5OPT - chains Y and E of the 35 polymer chains in the assembly; structure by electron microscopy, 4.00 A resolution.

# Chain Y
Name: 40S ribosomal protein S24
Source organism: Trypanosoma cruzi (strain CL Brener)
UniProtKB: Q4DW38 (Q4DW38_TRYCC); numbering as in UniProt (aligned over 1-137)
Sequence (137 residues; numbered 1 to 137; the number before each row is that of its first residue):
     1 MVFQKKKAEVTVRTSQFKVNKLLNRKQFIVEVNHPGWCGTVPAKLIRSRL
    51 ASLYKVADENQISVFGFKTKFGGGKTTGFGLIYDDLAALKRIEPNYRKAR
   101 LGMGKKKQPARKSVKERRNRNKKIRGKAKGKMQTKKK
Disordered / not traced: 1-3, 127-137

# Chain E
Molecule: 18S rRNA
Source organism: Trypanosoma cruzi
Sequence (2319 nucleotides; each row starts with the number of its first residue; numbering starts at 0):
     0 UGAUCUGGUUGAUUCUGCCAGUAGUCAUAUGCUUGUUUCAAGGACUUAGC
    50 CAUGCAUGCCUCAGAAUCACUGCAUUGCAGGAAUCUGCGCAUGGCUCAUU
   100 ACAUCAGACGUAAUCUGCCGCAAAAAUCUUGCGGUCUCCGCAACAUUGGA
   150 UAACUUGGCGAAACGCCAAGCUAAUACAUGAACCAACCGGAUGUUCUCUG
   200 UUCCGGCGGCAGGGCAACCUGCUGCCAUGGGACGUCCAGCGAAUGAAUGA
   250 AAGUAAAACCAAUGCCUUCACCGGCAGUAACACUCAGAAGUGUUGAUUCA
   300 AUUCAUUCCGUGCGAAAGCCGGGUUUUUUUAUCCGGCGUCUUUUGACGAA
   350 CAACUGCCCUAUCAGCCAGCGAUGGCCGUGUAGUGGACUGCCAUGGCGUU
   400 GACGGGAGCGGGGGAUUAGGGUUCGAUUCCGGAGAGGGAGCCUGAGAAAU
   450 AGCUACCACUUCUACGGAGGGCAGCAGGCGCGCAAAUUGCCCAAUGUCAA
   500 AAAAAAAAGAUGAGGCAGCGAAAAGAAAUAGAGCCGACAGUGCUUUUGCA
   550 UUGUCGUUUUCAAUGGGGGAUAUUUAAACCCAUCCAAAAUCGAGUAACAA
   600 UUGGAGGACAAGUCUGGUGCCAGCACCCGCGGUAAUUCCAGCUCCAAAAG
   650 CGUAUAUUAAUGCUGUUGCUGUUAAAGGGUUCGUAGUUGAAUUGAGGGCC
   700 UCUAAGGCGCAAUGGUUUAGUCCCAUCCACUUCGGAUUGGUGACCCAUGC
   750 CCUUGUGGUCCGUGAACAGACAUUCAGAAACAAAAAACACGGGAGUGGUA
   800 CCUUUCCUGAUUAUCGCAUGUCAUGCAUGCCAGAGGGCGCCCGUGAUUUU
   850 UUACUGUGACUAAAAAAGUGUGACCAAAGCAGUCAUUCGACUUGAAUUAG
   900 AAAGCAUGGGAUAACAAAGGAGCAGCCUCUGGGCCACCGUUUCGGCUUUU
   950 GUUGGUUUUAAAAGUCCAUUGGAGAUUAUGGGGCAGUGUGACAAGCGGCU
  1000 GGGUGGUUAUUCCACACACACACACACACGCUCCUUUUUUUUGGACGUGU
  1050 UUUGUGUGUGUAUGUGGCACUCGUCGCCUUUGUGGGAAAUCCGUGUGGCA
  1100 CUGUGUUUGAUGUUGUUGGCAGAGACUUCGGUCUUUUGCCUUCGCAUAUU
  1150 UCACACAUGUGUCAUGCCUUCCCUCAACUCACGGCAUCCAGGAAUGAAGG
  1200 AGGGUAGUUCGGGGGAGAACGUACUGGUGCGUCAGAGGUGAAAUUCUUAG
  1250 ACCGCACCAAGACGAACUACAGCGAAGGCAUUCUUCAAGGAUACCUUCCU
  1300 CAAUCAAGAACCAAAGUGUGGGGAUCGAAGAUGAUUAGAGACCAUUGUAG
  1350 UCCACACUGCAAACGAUGACACCCAUGAAUUGGGGAGUUUUUGGUCGUAG
  1400 GCGUGGUCGGGCUUGAUUAUUAUUUUUCAUCCCGUUCCUCGUCUCGCCAA
  1450 UGAAUAUUAAAUUUACGUGCAUAUUCUUUUUGGUCUUCGUUUUUUUACGG
  1500 CGAGGGCCUUUAACGGGAAUAUCCUCAGCACGUUAUCUGACUUCUUCACG
  1550 CGAAAGCUUUGAGGUUACAGUCUCAGGGGGGAGUACGUUCGCAAGAGUGA
  1600 AACUUAAAGAAAUUGACGGAAUGGCACCACAAGACGUGGAGCGUGCGGUU
  1650 UAAUUUGACUCAACACGGGGAACUUUACCAGAUCCGGACAGGGUGAGGAU
  1700 UGACAGAUUGAGUGUUCUUUCUCGAUCCCCUGAAUGGUGGUGCAUGGCCG
  1750 CUUUUGGUCGGUGGAGUGAUUUGUUUGGUUGAUUCCGUCAACGGACGAGA
  1800 UCCAAGCUGCCCAGUAGGAUUCAGAAUUGCCCAUAGGAUAGCAAUCCCUU
  1850 CCGCGGGUUUUACCCAAGGGGGGGCGGUAUUCGCUUGUAUCCUUCUCUGC
  1900 GGGAUUCCUUGUUUUGCGCAAGGUGAGAUUUUGGGCAACAGCAGGUCUGU
  1950 GAUGCUCCUCAAUGUUCUGGGCGACACGCGCACUACAAUGUCAGUGAGAA
  2000 CAAGAAAAACGACUCUUGUCGGACCUACUUGAUCAAAAGAGUGGGAAAAC
  2050 CCCGGAAUCACGUAGACCCACUUGGGACCGAGUAUUGCAAUUAUUGGUCG
  2100 CGCAACGAGGAAUGUCUCGUAGGCGCAGCUCAUCAAACUGUGCCGAUUAC
  2150 GUCCCUGCCAUUUGUACACACCGCCCGUCGUUGUUUCCGAUGAUGGUGCA
  2200 AUACAGGUGAUCGGACAGUCGAGUGCUUCACUUGACCGAAAGUUCACCGA
  2250 UAUUUCUUCAAUAGAGGAAGCAAAAGUCGUAACAAGGUAGCUGUAGGUGA
  2300 ACCUGCAGCUGGAUCAUUU
Disordered / not traced: 0, 767, 1000-1071, 1090-1164, 1386-1522, 1834-1844
Sequence notes: conflict C143 (A144 in 320364483), C805 (U806 in 320364483); insertion (2316-2318)

# How chain Y and chain E interact
Pairs across the interface (99; chain Y residue first):
  Gln4(Y) - A585(E)  sugar contact
  Gln4(Y) - A586(E)  hydrogen bond to the phosphate
  Gln4(Y) - A587(E)  hydrogen bond to the phosphate
  Gln4(Y) - A588(E)  phosphate contact
  Lys6(Y) - A586(E)  salt bridge to the phosphate
  Lys6(Y) - A587(E)  phosphate contact
  Ala8(Y) - A586(E)  hydrogen bond to the sugar
  Arg13(Y) - U885(E)  base contact
  Arg13(Y) - U886(E)  base contact
  Thr14(Y) - U886(E)  hydrogen bond to the base
  Ser15(Y) - C883(E)  base contact
  Ser15(Y) - A884(E)  hydrogen bond to the base
  Ser15(Y) - U886(E)  base contact
  Ser15(Y) - G888(E)  base contact
  Gln16(Y) - G881(E)  base contact
  Gln16(Y) - U882(E)  base contact
  Gln16(Y) - G888(E)  base contact
  Gln16(Y) - A889(E)  hydrogen bond to the base
  Phe17(Y) - C887(E)  sugar contact
  Phe17(Y) - G888(E)  phosphate contact
  Val19(Y) - G888(E)  phosphate contact
  Trp37(Y) - U570(E)  base contact
  Trp37(Y) - A586(E)  stacking on the base
  Cys38(Y) - U570(E)  hydrogen bond to the base
  Cys38(Y) - C583(E)  sugar contact
  Cys38(Y) - A585(E)  sugar contact
  Cys38(Y) - A586(E)  hydrogen bond to the base
  Cys38(Y) - U589(E)  base contact
  Gly39(Y) - U570(E)  base contact
  Gly39(Y) - U582(E)  base contact
  Gly39(Y) - C583(E)  hydrogen bond to the sugar
  Thr40(Y) - U570(E)  hydrogen bond to the base
  Thr40(Y) - A571(E)  hydrogen bond to the sugar
  Thr40(Y) - U572(E)  hydrogen bond to the sugar
  Thr40(Y) - A581(E)  base contact
  Thr40(Y) - U582(E)  hydrogen bond to the base
  Val41(Y) - U572(E)  sugar contact
  Pro42(Y) - U570(E)  base contact
  Pro42(Y) - A571(E)  phosphate contact
  Pro42(Y) - U572(E)  phosphate contact
  Ala43(Y) - U572(E)  hydrogen bond to the phosphate
  Leu53(Y) - U886(E)  base contact
  Tyr54(Y) - C887(E)  base contact
  Gly66(Y) - U573(E)  hydrogen bond to the phosphate
  Gly66(Y) - U574(E)  phosphate contact
  Phe67(Y) - U572(E)  phosphate contact
  Phe67(Y) - U573(E)  hydrogen bond to the phosphate
  Lys68(Y) - U573(E)  phosphate contact
  Lys68(Y) - U574(E)  salt bridge to the phosphate
  Thr69(Y) - A581(E)  hydrogen bond to the sugar
  Lys70(Y) - A581(E)  sugar contact
  Lys70(Y) - U582(E)  sugar contact
  Phe71(Y) - A581(E)  phosphate contact
  Phe71(Y) - U582(E)  phosphate contact
  Phe71(Y) - C873(E)  stacking on the base
  Gly72(Y) - U582(E)  hydrogen bond to the phosphate
  Gly73(Y) - U582(E)  phosphate contact
  Gly73(Y) - C583(E)  phosphate contact
  Gly74(Y) - U582(E)  phosphate contact
  Gly74(Y) - C583(E)  phosphate contact
  Arg91(Y) - A502(E)  hydrogen bond to the sugar
  Arg91(Y) - A503(E)  hydrogen bond to the sugar
  Asn95(Y) - A507(E)  base contact
  Tyr96(Y) - A492(E)  sugar contact
  Tyr96(Y) - A575(E)  phosphate contact
  Arg100(Y) - U574(E)  base contact
  Arg100(Y) - A576(E)  salt bridge to the phosphate
  Lys105(Y) - A503(E)  salt bridge to the phosphate
  Lys105(Y) - A504(E)  salt bridge to the phosphate
  Lys105(Y) - A507(E)  salt bridge to the phosphate
  Lys106(Y) - A507(E)  hydrogen bond to the base
  Lys107(Y) - A507(E)  base contact
  Gln108(Y) - C491(E)  hydrogen bond to the phosphate
  Gln108(Y) - A507(E)  base contact
  Arg111(Y) - C490(E)  phosphate contact
  Arg111(Y) - C491(E)  salt bridge to the phosphate
  Arg111(Y) - U510(E)  salt bridge to the phosphate
  Arg111(Y) - G511(E)  salt bridge to the phosphate
  Lys112(Y) - G53(E)  sugar contact
  Lys115(Y) - C54(E)  sugar contact
  Lys115(Y) - U510(E)  salt bridge to the phosphate
  Lys115(Y) - G511(E)  salt bridge to the phosphate
  Glu116(Y) - C54(E)  phosphate contact
  Arg118(Y) - A55(E)  salt bridge to the phosphate
  Arg118(Y) - G57(E)  salt bridge to the phosphate
  Arg118(Y) - A509(E)  hydrogen bond to the phosphate
  Arg118(Y) - U510(E)  salt bridge to the phosphate
  Asn119(Y) - C54(E)  hydrogen bond to the phosphate
  Asn119(Y) - A55(E)  hydrogen bond to the phosphate
  Asn121(Y) - A82(E)  phosphate contact
  Lys122(Y) - G57(E)  salt bridge to the phosphate
  Ile124(Y) - U83(E)  phosphate contact
  Arg125(Y) - A82(E)  phosphate contact
  Arg125(Y) - U83(E)  salt bridge to the phosphate
  Arg125(Y) - C84(E)  salt bridge to the phosphate
  Arg125(Y) - A151(E)  hydrogen bond to the sugar
  Arg125(Y) - A152(E)  salt bridge to the phosphate
  Gly126(Y) - A82(E)  sugar contact
  Gly126(Y) - C153(E)  phosphate contact
Other interface residues (no listed pair), chain Y (52 interface residues in all): Lys7, Val12, Gly36, Phe65, Ile92, Lys123
Other interface residues (no listed pair), chain E (48 interface residues in all): A81, C163, G488

# Overview
52 residues of chain Y and 48 residues of chain E are in contact; the contacts include 26 hydrogen bonds, 18
salt bridges and 2 aromatic stacking contacts. Polar contacts include Thr14(Y)-U886(E), Ser15(Y)-A884(E) and
Gln16(Y)-A889(E).
Here chain Y is 40S ribosomal protein S24 (Trypanosoma cruzi (strain CL Brener)) and chain E is 18S rRNA
(Trypanosoma cruzi). Entry 5OPT (Structure of KSRP in context of Trypanosoma cruzi 40S) was determined by
electron microscopy (same publication as 5OSG).
